Entry 9G9G (electron microscopy, 3.38 A resolution); this record covers chains R and I of the 12 polymer chains in the assembly.

[Chain R]
Molecule: 45-nt RNA strand
Organism: Enterococcus italicus DSM 15952
Sequence (45 nucleotides; each row starts with the number of its first residue; numbers below 1 keep their minus sign (A-7 is residue -7)):
    -7 ACGAGAACAU GCGCGACAUU CCGAAGAACG CUGAAGCGCU GGGGG
Disordered / not traced: 31-37

[Chain I]
Protein: CRISPR system Cms endoribonuclease Csm3
Organism: Enterococcus italicus DSM 15952
Notes: EC 3.1.-.-
Reference sequence: E6LHV5 (CSM3_ENTI1); residues 1-214 here = UniProt positions 1-214
Chain sequence (214 residues; row label = number of the first residue in the row):
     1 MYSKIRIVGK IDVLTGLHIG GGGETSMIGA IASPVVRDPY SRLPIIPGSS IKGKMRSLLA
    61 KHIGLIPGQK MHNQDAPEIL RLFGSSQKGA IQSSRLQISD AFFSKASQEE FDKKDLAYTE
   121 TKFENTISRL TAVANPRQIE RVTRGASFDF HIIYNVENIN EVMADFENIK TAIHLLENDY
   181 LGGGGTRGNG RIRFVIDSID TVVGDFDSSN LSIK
Disordered / not traced: 1, 23-26, 212-214
Differences from the reference sequence: engineered mutation Ala32 (Asp in E6LHV5)

[Interface between chain R and chain I]
Residue-residue contacts (54; chain R residue first):
  G15(R) with Ser85(I), hydrogen bond to the sugar; Ser86(I), hydrogen bond to the base; Ile91(I), sugar contact
  A16(R) with Arg56(I), hydrogen bond to the phosphate; Met71(I), base contact; His72(I), sugar contact; Asn73(I), sugar contact; Phe83(I), phosphate contact; Gly84(I), sugar contact; Ser85(I), sugar contact; Ser86(I), sugar contact; Ser94(I), hydrogen bond to the phosphate
  A17(R) with Lys52(I), salt bridge to the phosphate; Arg56(I), salt bridge to the phosphate; His72(I), hydrogen bond to the sugar; Phe83(I), phosphate contact
  G18(R) with Ser50(I), phosphate contact; Gly53(I), sugar contact; Lys54(I), hydrogen bond to the sugar; Ser57(I), hydrogen bond to the base; His72(I), phosphate contact; Tyr180(I), base contact; Leu181(I), base contact
  A19(R) with Gly20(I), hydrogen bond to the sugar; Ser49(I), hydrogen bond to the phosphate; Ser50(I), hydrogen bond to the phosphate
  A20(R) with His18(I), phosphate contact; Ile19(I), phosphate contact; Gly20(I), hydrogen bond to the phosphate; Leu181(I), phosphate contact; Gly182(I), phosphate contact; Gly183(I), hydrogen bond to the phosphate
  C21(R) with Tyr180(I), hydrogen bond to the phosphate; Gly183(I), phosphate contact; Gly185(I), phosphate contact
  G22(R) with Thr186(I), phosphate contact; Arg187(I), salt bridge to the phosphate
  C23(R) with Thr126(I), hydrogen bond to the base; Arg137(I), hydrogen bond to the sugar; Thr186(I), phosphate contact; Arg187(I), salt bridge to the phosphate
  U24(R) with Asn125(I), sugar contact; Thr126(I), phosphate contact; Ile127(I), sugar contact; Arg129(I), salt bridge to the phosphate
  G25(R) with Lys122(I), salt bridge to the phosphate; Phe123(I), base contact; Glu124(I), phosphate contact; Asn125(I), hydrogen bond to the base; Ala134(I), hydrogen bond to the base; Pro136(I), base contact; Arg137(I), salt bridge to the phosphate
  A26(R) with Asn125(I), sugar contact; Ile127(I), sugar contact
Interface residues without a listed pair, chain R (13 interface residues in all): A27
Interface residues without a listed pair, chain I (41 interface residues in all): Gly21, Gly22, Gln92, Ala132, Gly184

[Summary]
The interface between chain R and chain I involves 13 residues on one side and 41 on the other, with 17
hydrogen bonds and 7 salt bridges. Polar contacts include G15(R)-Ser86(I), G18(R)-Ser57(I) and
C23(R)-Thr126(I).
Chain R is a 45-nt RNA strand and chain I is CRISPR system Cms endoribonuclease Csm3, both from Enterococcus
italicus DSM 15952; the structure, CryoEM structure of Enterococcus italicus Csm-crRNA-CTR1 complex (4.3)
bound to AMPNPP, was determined by electron microscopy, deposited together with 9G9A, 9G9B, 9G9C, 9G9D, 9G9E,
9G9F and 4 further entries.
